Entry 6YLQ (X-ray diffraction, 1.65 A resolution); this record covers chain A.

[Chain A]
Protein: eGFP
From: synthetic construct
Amino-acid sequence (250 residues; row label = number of the first residue in the row; note: 2 numbers in that range are skipped by the numbering (no residue carries them; nothing is unmodelled there); numbers below 1 keep their minus sign (Met-13 is residue -13)):
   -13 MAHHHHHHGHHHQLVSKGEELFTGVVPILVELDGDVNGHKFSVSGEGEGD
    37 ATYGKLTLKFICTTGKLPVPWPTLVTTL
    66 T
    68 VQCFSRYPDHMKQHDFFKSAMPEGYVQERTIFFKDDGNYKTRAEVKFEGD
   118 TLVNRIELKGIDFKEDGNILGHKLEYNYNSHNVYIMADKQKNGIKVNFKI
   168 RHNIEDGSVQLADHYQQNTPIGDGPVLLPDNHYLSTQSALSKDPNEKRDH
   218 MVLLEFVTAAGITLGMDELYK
Unresolved in the structure: -13 to 2, 232-238
Modified residues: Thr66 ({2-[(1R,2R)-1-amino-2-hydroxypropyl]-4-(4-hydroxybenzylidene)-5-oxo-4,5-dihydro-1H-imidazol-1-yl}acetic acid; CRO)
Glycans and other covalent adducts: covalent link Thr66-Val68
Metal / ion sites: Mg2+: Glu142, Asp197

[Overview]
Glu142 and Asp197 coordinate Mg2+.
Chain A is eGFP (synthetic construct); the structure, EGFP in neutral pH, Directionality of Optical Properties
of Fluorescent Proteins, was determined by X-ray diffraction (same publication as 6YLM, 6YLN, 6YLO, 6YLP and
6YLS).
